PDB entry 1AQK | X-ray diffraction, 1.84 A resolution | chains L and H

# Chain L
Name: Fab B7-15A2
Organism: Homo sapiens
Notes: fragment: fab
Reference sequence: P01842 (LAC_HUMAN); aligned to UniProt positions 22-235 over residues 3-216 (the alignment contains insertions or deletions, so no single offset holds)
Chain sequence (216 residues; numbered 1 to 216; the number before each row is that of its first residue):
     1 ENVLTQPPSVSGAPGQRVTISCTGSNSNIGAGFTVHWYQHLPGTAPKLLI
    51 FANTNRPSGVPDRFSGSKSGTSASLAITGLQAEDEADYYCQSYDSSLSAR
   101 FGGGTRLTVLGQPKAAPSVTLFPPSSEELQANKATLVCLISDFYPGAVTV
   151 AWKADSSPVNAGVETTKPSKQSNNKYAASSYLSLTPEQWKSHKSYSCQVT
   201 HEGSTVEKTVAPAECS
Sequence notes: conflict Arg-17 (Lys36 in P01842), Val-18 (Ile37 in P01842), Thr-23 (Ser42 in P01842), 19 further conflict positions vs the reference (P01842) not listed
Modified positions: Glu-1 (pyroglutamic acid; PCA)
Disulfides: Cys-22/Cys-90, Cys-138/Cys-197

# Chain H
Name: Fab B7-15A2
Organism: Homo sapiens
Notes: fragment: fab
Reference sequence: P01857 (IGHG1_HUMAN); aligned to UniProt positions 21-245 over residues 2-226 (the alignment contains insertions or deletions, so no single offset holds)
Chain sequence (226 residues; numbered 1 to 226; the number before each row is that of its first residue):
     1 EVQLVESGGGVVQPGRSLRLSCAASGFTFNNYAIHWVRQAPGKGLEWVAF
    51 ISYDGSKNYYADSVKGRFTISRDNSKNTLFLQMNSLRPEDTAIYYCARVL
   101 FQQLVLYAPFDIWGQGTMVTVSSASTKGPSVFPLAPSSKSTSGGTAALGC
   151 LVKDYFPQPVTVSWNSGALTSGVHTFPAVLQSSGLYSLSSVVTVPSSSLG
   201 TQTYICNVNHKPSNTKVDKKVEPKSC
Sequence notes: conflict Asn-30 (Ser49 in P01857), Ala-33 (Gly52 in P01857), Ile-34 (Met53 in P01857), 19 further conflict positions vs the reference (P01857) not listed; insertion (99-100)
Modified positions: Glu-1 (pyroglutamic acid; PCA)
Disulfides: Cys-22/Cys-96, Cys-150/Cys-206

# How chain L and chain H interact
Residue-residue contacts (64; chain L residue first):
  Phe-33(L) / Tyr-107(H)
  Thr-34(L) / Tyr-107(H)
  His-36(L) / Tyr-107(H)
  His-36(L) / Ala-108(H)
  His-36(L) / Pro-109(H)
  Tyr-38(L) / Pro-109(H)
  Tyr-38(L) / Phe-110(H)  hydrogen bond (side chain-backbone)
  Tyr-38(L) / Trp-113(H)  hydrophobic
  His-40(L) / Gln-39(H)  hydrogen bond
  His-40(L) / Tyr-95(H)
  Thr-44(L) / Tyr-95(H)
  Ala-45(L) / Trp-113(H)  hydrophobic
  Ala-45(L) / Gly-114(H)
  Pro-46(L) / Leu-45(H)  hydrophobic
  Pro-46(L) / Trp-113(H)
  Leu-48(L) / Pro-109(H)  hydrophobic
  Leu-48(L) / Phe-110(H)
  Phe-51(L) / Pro-109(H)  hydrophobic
  Tyr-89(L) / Gln-39(H)
  Tyr-89(L) / Gly-44(H)
  Tyr-89(L) / Leu-45(H)
  Gln-91(L) / Phe-110(H)
  Tyr-93(L) / Tyr-107(H)
  Tyr-93(L) / Ala-108(H)  hydrogen bond (side chain-backbone)
  Ser-96(L) / Tyr-59(H)
  Leu-97(L) / Tyr-59(H)
  Leu-97(L) / Leu-106(H)  hydrophobic
  Leu-97(L) / Tyr-107(H)  hydrophobic
  Ser-98(L) / Trp-47(H)
  Ser-98(L) / Tyr-59(H)
  Ala-99(L) / Trp-47(H)
  Phe-101(L) / Leu-45(H)
  Phe-101(L) / Trp-47(H)
  Phe-101(L) / Phe-110(H)  hydrophobic
  Leu-121(L) / Lys-139(H)  hydrogen bond (backbone-side chain)
  Leu-121(L) / Ser-140(H)
  Phe-122(L) / Leu-134(H)  hydrophobic
  Phe-122(L) / Ala-135(H)
  Phe-122(L) / Lys-139(H)
  Phe-122(L) / Ala-147(H)
  Pro-123(L) / Lys-139(H)
  Ser-125(L) / Phe-132(H)
  Ser-125(L) / Pro-133(H)
  Glu-127(L) / Phe-132(H)
  Glu-127(L) / Pro-133(H)
  Glu-127(L) / Lys-219(H)  salt bridge
  Glu-128(L) / Phe-132(H)
  Thr-135(L) / Lys-153(H)
  Val-137(L) / Ser-189(H)
  Leu-139(L) / Val-191(H)  hydrophobic
  Ile-140(L) / Phe-176(H)
  Glu-164(L) / Val-179(H)
  Glu-164(L) / Gln-181(H)
  Glu-164(L) / Ser-182(H)  hydrogen bond
  Thr-166(L) / Val-179(H)
  Ser-169(L) / Pro-177(H)
  Ala-177(L) / Phe-176(H)  hydrophobic
  Ala-178(L) / Phe-176(H)
  Tyr-181(L) / Leu-151(H)  hydrophobic
  Tyr-181(L) / Val-179(H)  hydrophobic
  Tyr-181(L) / Leu-188(H)
  Tyr-181(L) / Ser-189(H)  hydrogen bond
  Val-210(L) / Lys-139(H)
  Cys-215(L) / Cys-226(H)  disulfide
Other interface residues (no listed pair), chain L (44 interface residues in all): Pro-42, Gly-103, Thr-120, Ser-141, Gln-171, Ser-179, Ser-183, Thr-209
Other interface residues (no listed pair), chain H (44 interface residues in all): Val-37, Lys-43, Glu-46, Lys-57, Leu-100, Phe-101, Asp-111, Leu-148, His-174, Ala-178, Leu-180, Ser-187
Inter-chain disulfides: Cys-215(L)/Cys-226(H)

# Overview
Chain L and chain H each contribute 44 residues to their interface, with 1 disulfide bond, 6 hydrogen bonds
and 1 salt bridge. Among the polar pairs are Glu-127(L)/Lys-219(H), Tyr-38(L)/Phe-110(H) and
His-40(L)/Gln-39(H).
Here chain L is Fab B7-15A2 and chain H is Fab B7-15A2, both from Homo sapiens. Entry 1AQK (Three-dimensional
structure of a human fab with high affinity for tetanus toxoid) was determined by X-ray diffraction.
